5ZFL - chain A; structure by X-ray diffraction, 1.50 A resolution.

# Chain A
Molecule: Beta-lactamase
Source organism: Bacillus licheniformis
Notes: EC 3.5.2.6
Reference sequence: P00808 (BLAC_BACLI); the author numbering skips numbers that UniProt does not, so the offset changes along the chain: 26-57 = UniProt 43-74; 59-83 = UniProt 75-99; 86-238 = UniProt 100-252; 240-252 = UniProt 253-265; 1 more segments
Sequence (268 residues; numbered 23 to 295; 5 numbers in that range are skipped by the numbering (no residue carries them; nothing is unmodelled there); the number before each row is that of its first residue):
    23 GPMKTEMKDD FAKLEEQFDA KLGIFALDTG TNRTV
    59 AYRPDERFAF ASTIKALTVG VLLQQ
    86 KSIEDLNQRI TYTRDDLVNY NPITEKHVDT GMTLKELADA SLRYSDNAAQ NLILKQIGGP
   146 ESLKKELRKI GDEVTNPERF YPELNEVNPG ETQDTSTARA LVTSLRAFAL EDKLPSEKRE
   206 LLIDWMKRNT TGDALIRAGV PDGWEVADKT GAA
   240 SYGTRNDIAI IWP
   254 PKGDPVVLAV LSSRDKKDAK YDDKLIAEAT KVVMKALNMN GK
Disordered / not traced: 23-30
Construct notes: expression tag (23-25); engineered mutation Y166 (Glu180 in P00808)
UniProt features mapped onto this chain:
  - active site: S70 (Acyl-ester intermediate), E168 (Proton acceptor)
  - binding site (substrate): K234 to G236
What the authors report for this chain:
  - mutagenesis - E166Y (1,000 fold): decreased catalytic activity on penicillin G
  - mutagenesis - E166Y (20 fold): decreased catalytic activity on cephaloridine
  - contacts within the chain: S70-K73, S70-Y166 (hydrogen bond)
  - catalytic residues: K73 (citing earlier work)
  - catalytic residues: Y166 (from molecular simulation)

# Overview
Curated annotation (UniProt) lists active-site residues S70 and E168 and 3 substrate-binding residues. From
the paper: catalytic residues K73 and Y166; E166Y reduces catalytic activity on penicillin G.
Chain A is Beta-lactamase (Bacillus licheniformis); the structure, Crystal structure of beta-lactamase PenP
mutant E166Y, was determined by X-ray diffraction together with 5ZFT and 5ZG6 from the same study.
